PDB entry 8ESZ | electron microscopy, 3.40 A resolution | chains S3 and S2 of the 43 polymer chains in the assembly

Chain S3:
Name: NADH dehydrogenase [ubiquinone] iron-sulfur protein 3, mitochondrial
Organism: Drosophila melanogaster
Notes: EC 7.1.1.2
Reference sequence: Q9VZU4 (NDUS3_DROME); residues 1-265 here = UniProt positions 1-265
Chain sequence (265 residues; numbered 1 to 265; the number before each row is that of its first residue):
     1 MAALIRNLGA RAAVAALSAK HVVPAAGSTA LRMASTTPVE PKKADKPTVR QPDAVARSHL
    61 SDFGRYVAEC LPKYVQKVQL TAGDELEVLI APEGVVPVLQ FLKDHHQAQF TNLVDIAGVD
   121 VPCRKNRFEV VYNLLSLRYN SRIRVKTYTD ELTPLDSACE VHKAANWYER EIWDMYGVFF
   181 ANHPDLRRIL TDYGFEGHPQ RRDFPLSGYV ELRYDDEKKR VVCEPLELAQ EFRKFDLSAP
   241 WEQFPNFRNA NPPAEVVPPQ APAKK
Disordered / not traced: 1-44, 250-265

Chain S2:
Name: Complex I-49kD
Organism: Drosophila melanogaster
Reference sequence: Q9V4E0 (Q9V4E0_DROME); numbering as in UniProt (aligned over 1-468)
Chain sequence (468 residues; row label = number of the first residue in the row):
     1 MANIMRRTLI PGLSHLRLRP QLVAAGSAAL TSQETRRGAA KWYPDPEFMK QFSGPVMYPD
    61 EVTSLWTVPP WNSKVTPVEK SVRNLTLNFG PQHPAAHGVL RLVLELDGET VMRADPHIGL
   121 LHRGTEKLIE YKTYTQALPY FDRLDYVSMM CNEQCYSLAV EKLLNIDVPL RAKYIRTLFA
   181 EITRILNHIM AVGTHALDVG ALTPFFWLFE EREKMMEFYE RVSGARMHAA YIRPGGVSLD
   241 MPLGLMDDIY EFASKFAERL DEVEDVLTTN RIWVQRTEDI GIVTAEEALN YGFSGVMLRG
   301 SGIKWDLRKQ QPYDAYNLVN FDVPIGTKGD CYDRYLCRVE EMRQSLRIID QCLNQMPAGE
   361 IKTDDAKVAP PSRSEMKTSM EALIHHFKLF TQGYQVPPGA TYTAIEAPKG EFGVYLISDG
   421 SSRPYRCKIK APGFAHLAAL EKIGKQHMLA DVVAIIGTLD VVFGEIDR
Disordered / not traced: 1-39
Ligand contacts:
  - 4Fe-4S cluster (SF4): Arg143, Met227, His228
  - ubiquinone-10 (U10): Pro94, His97, Met190, Thr194, Leu197, Phe205, Phe206, Val462

Chain S3 / chain S2 interface:
Residue-residue contacts (111; chain S3 residue first):
  Pro47(S3) - Asp167(S2)
  Thr48(S3) - Ile166(S2)
  Thr48(S3) - Asp167(S2)  hydrogen bond (backbone-backbone)
  Thr48(S3) - Thr363(S2)
  Thr48(S3) - Asp365(S2)
  Val49(S3) - Asn165(S2)
  Val49(S3) - Asp167(S2)
  Arg50(S3) - Lys162(S2)
  Arg50(S3) - Asn165(S2)  hydrogen bond (backbone-backbone)
  Arg50(S3) - Ile166(S2)
  Thr81(S3) - Ala400(S2)
  Gly83(S3) - Lys162(S2)
  Glu85(S3) - Lys162(S2)  salt bridge
  Glu85(S3) - Ala400(S2)
  Glu85(S3) - Thr401(S2)  hydrogen bond
  Glu85(S3) - Tyr402(S2)
  Glu87(S3) - Ala400(S2)
  Lys103(S3) - Asn290(S2)
  Thr111(S3) - Leu289(S2)
  Asn112(S3) - Ala288(S2)
  Asn112(S3) - Leu289(S2)
  Asn112(S3) - Gly292(S2)
  Asn112(S3) - Phe293(S2)
  Asn112(S3) - Leu298(S2)
  Val114(S3) - Tyr402(S2)
  Val114(S3) - Glu411(S2)
  Val114(S3) - Lys430(S2)
  Asp115(S3) - Tyr402(S2)
  Asp115(S3) - Lys428(S2)
  Asp115(S3) - Lys430(S2)
  Ile116(S3) - Lys428(S2)
  Ala117(S3) - Tyr415(S2)  hydrophobic
  Ala117(S3) - Lys428(S2)
  Gly118(S3) - Arg426(S2)  hydrogen bond (backbone-side chain)
  Val119(S3) - Tyr425(S2)  hydrophobic
  Asp120(S3) - Tyr425(S2)  hydrogen bond (backbone-side chain)
  Val121(S3) - Tyr425(S2)
  Pro122(S3) - Tyr425(S2)
  Val131(S3) - Tyr415(S2)
  Asn133(S3) - Tyr402(S2)
  Leu135(S3) - Trp305(S2)  hydrophobic
  Leu135(S3) - Glu411(S2)
  Leu137(S3) - Ile303(S2)  hydrophobic
  Leu137(S3) - Trp305(S2)  hydrophobic
  Asn140(S3) - Trp305(S2)
  Asn140(S3) - Gln310(S2)  hydrogen bond (side chain-backbone)
  Asn140(S3) - Gln311(S2)
  Arg142(S3) - Leu307(S2)
  Arg142(S3) - Gln311(S2)  hydrogen bond
  Arg142(S3) - Tyr402(S2)
  Arg142(S3) - Ala404(S2)
  Arg142(S3) - Glu411(S2)  salt bridge
  Arg144(S3) - Ala400(S2)  hydrogen bond (side chain-backbone)
  Arg144(S3) - Thr401(S2)
  Arg144(S3) - Tyr402(S2)
  Arg144(S3) - Tyr415(S2)
  Lys146(S3) - Tyr415(S2)  hydrogen bond
  Val161(S3) - Asn290(S2)  hydrogen bond (backbone-side chain)
  His162(S3) - Asn290(S2)
  Lys163(S3) - Asn290(S2)  hydrogen bond (backbone-backbone)
  Lys163(S3) - Tyr291(S2)
  Ala164(S3) - Asn290(S2)
  Ala164(S3) - Tyr291(S2)
  Trp167(S3) - Pro116(S2)  hydrophobic
  Trp167(S3) - Phe434(S2)  hydrophobic
  Trp167(S3) - Leu437(S2)
  Trp167(S3) - Ala438(S2)
  Trp167(S3) - Glu441(S2)
  Tyr168(S3) - Lys430(S2)
  Tyr168(S3) - Ala431(S2)
  Tyr168(S3) - Phe434(S2)  hydrophobic
  Glu171(S3) - Glu126(S2)
  Glu171(S3) - Lys428(S2)  salt bridge
  Glu171(S3) - Phe434(S2)
  Glu171(S3) - Arg468(S2)  salt bridge
  Met175(S3) - His122(S2)
  Tyr176(S3) - Arg426(S2)  hydrogen bond
  Arg187(S3) - Asp115(S2)  salt bridge
  Ile189(S3) - Ile118(S2)
  Ile189(S3) - Gly119(S2)
  Leu190(S3) - Ile118(S2)  hydrophobic
  Leu190(S3) - Gly119(S2)
  Leu190(S3) - His122(S2)
  Leu190(S3) - Asp467(S2)
  Tyr193(S3) - Arg101(S2)  hydrogen bond
  Tyr193(S3) - His117(S2)  hydrogen bond
  Pro199(S3) - Lys127(S2)
  Gln200(S3) - Glu126(S2)  hydrogen bond
  Gln200(S3) - Lys127(S2)
  Gln200(S3) - Arg426(S2)
  Arg201(S3) - Lys127(S2)
  Arg202(S3) - Glu130(S2)  salt bridge
  Arg202(S3) - Tyr425(S2)  hydrogen bond (side chain-backbone)
  Phe204(S3) - Lys127(S2)
  Pro205(S3) - Lys127(S2)
  Leu206(S3) - Lys127(S2)
  Leu206(S3) - Leu128(S2)  hydrophobic
  Leu206(S3) - Tyr131(S2)  hydrophobic
  Phe232(S3) - Tyr131(S2)  hydrophobic
  Phe232(S3) - Lys132(S2)
  Phe235(S3) - Arg423(S2)  hydrogen bond (backbone-side chain)
  Leu237(S3) - Thr133(S2)
  Leu237(S3) - Thr391(S2)
  Leu237(S3) - Gln392(S2)
  Leu237(S3) - Ser422(S2)  hydrogen bond (backbone-side chain)
  Ala239(S3) - Gln395(S2)
  Gln243(S3) - Gln395(S2)
  Phe244(S3) - Gln395(S2)
  Phe244(S3) - Val396(S2)
  Phe244(S3) - Pro397(S2)  hydrophobic
  Phe247(S3) - Pro398(S2)
Interface residues without a listed pair, chain S3 (59 interface residues in all): Leu113, Glu129, Thr191, Ser238
Interface residues without a listed pair, chain S2 (61 interface residues in all): Glu161, Ile417, Gly420, Ile466

Overview:
59 residues of chain S3 and 61 residues of chain S2 are in contact, with 18 hydrogen bonds and 6 salt bridges.
Among the polar pairs are Glu85(S3)-Lys162(S2), Arg142(S3)-Glu411(S2) and Glu171(S3)-Lys428(S2). Ligands of
chain S2: 4Fe-4S cluster and ubiquinone-10.
Chain S3 is NADH dehydrogenase [ubiquinone] iron-sulfur protein 3, mitochondrial and chain S2 is Complex
I-49kD, both from Drosophila melanogaster; the structure, Structure of mitochondrial complex I from Drosophila
melanogaster, Helix-locked state, was determined by electron microscopy together with 8ESW from the same
study.
